2XQL - chains A and J of the 10 polymer chains in the assembly; structure by electron microscopy, 19.50 A resolution (very low resolution: no residue pairs are listed; an interface is given only as per-side residue counts).

# Chain A
Protein: Histone H2A-IV
Organism: Gallus gallus
UniProtKB: P02263 (H2A4_CHICK); residues 15-105 here correspond to UniProt positions 16-106 (UniProt number = residue number + 1)
Chain sequence (91 residues; each row starts with the number of its first residue):
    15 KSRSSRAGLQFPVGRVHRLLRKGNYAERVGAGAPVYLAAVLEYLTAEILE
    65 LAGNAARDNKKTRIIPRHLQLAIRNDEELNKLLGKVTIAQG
UniProt features mapped onto this chain:
  - modified residue: Lys36 (N6-(2-hydroxyisobutyryl)lysine), Lys74 (N6-(2-hydroxyisobutyryl)lysine), Lys75 (N6-(2-hydroxyisobutyryl)lysine), Lys95 (N6-(2-hydroxyisobutyryl)lysine), Lys99 (N6-glutaryllysine), Gln104 (N5-methylglutamine)
  - cross-link: Lys15 (Glycyl lysine isopeptide (Lys-Gly) (interchain with G-Cter in ubiquitin))
What the authors report for this chain:
  - self-association interface (contacts with another copy of this molecule): Asn89 to Leu93

# Chain J
Protein: Histone H2B 5
Organism: Gallus gallus
UniProtKB: P0C1H4 (H2B5_CHICK); residues 36-125 here correspond to UniProt positions 37-126 (UniProt number = residue number + 1)
Chain sequence (90 residues; each row starts with the number of its first residue):
    36 SYSIYVYKVLKQVHPDTGISSKAMGIMNSFVNDIFERIAGEASRLAHYNK
    86 RSTITSREIQTAVRLLLPGELAKHAVSEGTKAVTKYTSSK
UniProt features mapped onto this chain:
  - glycosylation: Ser112 (O-linked (GlcNAc) serine)
  - cross-link: Lys120 (Glycyl lysine isopeptide (Lys-Gly) (interchain with G-Cter in ubiquitin))

# Chain A / chain J interface
At this resolution (20 A) residue pairs are not listed: 4 residues of chain A and 4 of chain J lie at the interface.

# Overview
Chain A and chain J each contribute 4 residues to their interface. From the paper: a self-association
interface involving Asn89(A).
Here chain A is Histone H2A-IV and chain J is Histone H2B 5, both from Gallus gallus. Entry 2XQL (Fitting of
the H2A-H2B histones in the electron microscopy map of the complex Nucleoplasmin:H2A-H2B histones (1:5)) was
determined by electron microscopy.
